Entry 7FN6 (X-ray diffraction, 1.50 A resolution); this record covers chains A and B.

[Chain A]
Name: Pre-mRNA-splicing factor 8
Organism: Saccharomyces cerevisiae S288C
Reference sequence: P33334 (PRP8_YEAST); numbering as in UniProt (aligned over 1836-2090)
Chain sequence (258 residues; numbered 1833 to 2090; the number before each row is that of its first residue):
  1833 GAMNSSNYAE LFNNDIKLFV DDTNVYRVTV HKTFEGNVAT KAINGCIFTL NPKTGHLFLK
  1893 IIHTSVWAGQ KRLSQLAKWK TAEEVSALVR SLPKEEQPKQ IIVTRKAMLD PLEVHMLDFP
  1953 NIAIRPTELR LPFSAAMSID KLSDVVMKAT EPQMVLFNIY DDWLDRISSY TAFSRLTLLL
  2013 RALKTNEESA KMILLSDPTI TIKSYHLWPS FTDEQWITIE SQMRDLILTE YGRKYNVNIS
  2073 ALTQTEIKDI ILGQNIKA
Unresolved in the structure: 2070-2090
Construct notes: expression tag (1833-1835)
Curated features (UniProtKB/Swiss-Prot):
  - mutagenesis: Asp1853 (D1853A: Alters protein folding. Severely impaired growth. Strongly reduced growth at 35 degrees Celsius; when associated with A-1854; D1853N: Reduced growth at 30 degrees Celsius ...), Asp1854 (D1854A: Reduced growth at 30 degrees Celsius. Strongly reduced growth at 16 degrees Celsius. Strongly reduced growth at 35 degrees Celsius; when associated with A-1853 ...), Thr1855 (T1855A: Reduced growth at 30 degrees Celsius. Strongly reduced growth at 16 degrees Celsius), Thr1936 (T1936A: Reduced growth at 30 degrees Celsius. Strongly reduced growth at 16 degrees Celsius), Arg1937 (R1937K: Severely impaired growth. Reduced growth at 30 degrees Celsius. Strongly reduced growth at 16 degrees Celsius)

[Chain B]
Name: A1 cistron-splicing factor AAR2
Organism: Saccharomyces cerevisiae S288C
Reference sequence: P32357 (AAR2_YEAST); aligned to UniProt positions 1-317 over residues 1-317
Chain sequence (308 residues; each row starts with the number of its first residue; note: 13 numbers in that range are skipped by the numbering (no residue carries them; nothing is unmodelled there); numbers below 1 keep their minus sign (Gly-3 is residue -3)):
    -3 GAMAMNTVPF TSAPIEVTIG IDQYSFNVKE NQPFHGIKDI PIGHVHVIHF QHADNSSMRY
    57 GYWFDCRMGN FYIQYDPKDG LYKMMEERDG AKFENIVHNF KERQMMVSYP KIDEDDTWYN
   117 LTEFVQMDKI RKIVRKDENQ FSYVDSSMTT VQENEL
   166 SSSSSDPAHS LNYTVINFKS REAIRPGHEM EDFLDKSYYL NTVMLQGIFK NSSNYFGELQ
   226 FAFLNAMFFG NYGSSLQWHA MIELICSSAT VPKHMLDKLD EILYYQIKTL PEQYSDILLN
   286 ERVWNICLYS SFQKNSLHNT EKIMENKYPE LL
Unresolved in the structure: -3 to 0, 166-169
Construct notes: expression tag (-3 to 0); conflict Ser166 (Leu153 in P32357), Ser167 (Lys154 in P32357), Ser170 (Asp in P32357)
Residues lining bound ligands: ethyl (3-methylanilino)(oxo)acetate (VY2): Pro5, Phe6, Thr7, Tyr68, Gln70, Glu83, Lys88, Phe89, Ile92, Phe96
Curated features (UniProtKB/Swiss-Prot):
  - region: Leu261 to Ile282 (Leucine-zipper)
  - modified residue: Ser253 (Phosphoserine), Thr274 (Phosphothreonine)

[Interface between chain A and chain B]
Residue-residue contacts (17):
  Gln1907(A) with Met195(B); Leu199(B)
  Leu1908(A) with Met195(B), hydrophobic
  Trp1911(A) with Glu194(B); Met195(B); Phe198(B), hydrophobic
  Asp1942(A) with Lys184(B), salt bridge; Phe198(B)
  Glu1945(A) with Lys184(B), salt bridge
  Val1946(A) with Ile189(B), hydrophobic; Glu194(B); Phe198(B), hydrophobic
  His1947(A) with Glu194(B), salt bridge
  Leu1949(A) with Lys184(B); Ser185(B); Arg186(B)
  Asp1950(A) with Arg186(B), salt bridge

[Overview]
The interface between chain A and chain B involves 9 residues on one side and 8 on the other, with 4 salt
bridges. Polar contacts include Asp1942(A)-Lys184(B), Glu1945(A)-Lys184(B) and His1947(A)-Glu194(B). Ligands
of chain B: ethyl (3-methylanilino)(oxo)acetate. From UniProt: 5 mutagenesis sites on chain A.
Chain A is Pre-mRNA-splicing factor 8 and chain B is A1 cistron-splicing factor AAR2, both from Saccharomyces
cerevisiae S288C; the structure, PanDDA analysis group deposition -- Aar2/RNaseH in complex with fragment
P06H06 from the F2X-Universal Library, was determined by X-ray diffraction (same publication as 5ST0, 5ST1,
5ST2, 5ST3, 5ST4, 5ST5 and 248 further entries).
